6WWL - chains A and K of the 6 polymer chains in the assembly; structure by electron microscopy, 3.10 A resolution.

== Chain A ==
Protein: Tubulin alpha-1B chain
Source organism: Sus scrofa
Reference sequence: Q2XVP4 (TBA1B_PIG); numbering as in UniProt (aligned over 1-451)
Amino-acid sequence (451 residues; each row starts with the number of its first residue):
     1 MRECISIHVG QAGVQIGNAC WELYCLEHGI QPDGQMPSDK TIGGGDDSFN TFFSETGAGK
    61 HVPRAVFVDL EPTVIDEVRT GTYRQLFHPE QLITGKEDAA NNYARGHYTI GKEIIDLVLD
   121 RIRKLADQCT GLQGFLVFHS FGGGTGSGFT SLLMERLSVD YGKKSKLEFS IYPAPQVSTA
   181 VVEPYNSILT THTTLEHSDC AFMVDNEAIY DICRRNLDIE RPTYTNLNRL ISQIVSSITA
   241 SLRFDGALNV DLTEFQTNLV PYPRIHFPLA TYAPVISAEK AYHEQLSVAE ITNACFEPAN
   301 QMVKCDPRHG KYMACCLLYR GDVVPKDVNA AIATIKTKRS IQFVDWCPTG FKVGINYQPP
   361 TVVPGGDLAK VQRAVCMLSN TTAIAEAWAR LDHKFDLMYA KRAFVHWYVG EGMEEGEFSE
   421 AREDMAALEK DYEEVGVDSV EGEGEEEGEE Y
Disordered / not traced: 441-451
Curated features (UniProtKB/Swiss-Prot):
  - motif: Met1 to Cys4 (MREC motif)
  - active site: Glu254
  - binding site (GTP): Gly10, Gln11, Ala12, Gln15, Glu71, Ala99, Ser140, Gly143, Gly144, Thr145, Gly146, Thr179, Glu183, Asn206, Tyr224, Asn228, Leu252
  - binding site (Mg(2+)): Glu71
  - site: Tyr451 (Involved in polymerization)
  - modified residue: Lys40 (N6,N6,N6-trimethyllysine), Ser48 (Phosphoserine), Ser232 (Phosphoserine), Tyr282 (3'-nitrotyrosine), Arg339 (Omega-N-methylarginine), Ser439 (Phosphoserine), Glu443 (5-glutamyl polyglutamate), Glu445 (5-glutamyl polyglutamate), Tyr451 (3'-nitrotyrosine)
  - cross-link (Glycyl lysine isopeptide (Lys-Gly)): Lys326 (interchain with G-Cter in ubiquitin), Lys370 (interchain with G-Cter in ubiquitin)
Ion coordination: Mg2+: Glu71, Asp98 (together with GTP)
Ligand contacts: GTP (guanosine-5'-triphosphate): Gly10, Gln11, Ala12, Gln15, Asp69, Glu71, Asp98, Ala99, Ala100, Asn101, Ser140, Gly142, Gly143, Gly144, Thr145, Gly146, Ile171, Thr179, Glu183, Asn206, Tyr224, Asn228, Ile231

== Chain K ==
Protein: Kinesin-like protein KIF14
Source organism: Mus musculus
Reference sequence: L0N7N1 (KIF14_MOUSE); residue numbers follow UniProt; this construct covers 391-755
Amino-acid sequence (370 residues; numbered -4 to 755; 390 numbers in that range are skipped by the numbering (no residue carries them; nothing is unmodelled there); the number before each row is that of its first residue; numbers below 1 keep their minus sign (Gly-4 is residue -4)):
    -4 GPLGS
   391 NSQVTVAVRV RPFSKREKTE KASQVVFTNG EEITVEHPDM KQVYSFIYDV SFWSFDECHP
   451 GYASQTTVYE TLAAPLLDRA FEGYNTCLFA YGQTGSGKSY TMMGLNEEPG IIPRFCEDLF
   511 AQIAKKQTSE VSYHLEMSFF EVYNEKIHDL LVCKGENGQR KQPLRAREHP VSGPYVEGLS
   571 MNVVSSYSDI QSWLELGNKQ RATAATGMND KSSRSHSVFT LVMTQTKTEV VEGEEHDHRI
   631 TSRINLVDLA GSERCSTAHS SGQRLKEGVS INKSLLTLGK VISALSEQAN GKRVFIPYRE
   691 STLTWLLKES LGGNSKTAMI ATVSPAASNI EETLSTLRYA TQARLIVNIA KVNEDMNAKL
   751 IRELK
Disordered / not traced: -4 to -2
Construct notes: expression tag (-4 to 0)
Curated features (UniProtKB/Swiss-Prot):
  - binding site (ATP): Gly482 to Ser489
Ion coordination: Mg2+: Ser489 (together with AMP-PNP)
Ligand contacts: AMP-PNP (ANP; phosphoaminophosphonic acid-adenylate ester): Arg399, Arg401, Pro402, Ser444, Gln483, Thr484, Gly485, Ser486, Gly487, Lys488, Ser489, Tyr490, Asn599, Lys601, Ser602, Ser603, Leu639, Ala640, Gly641

== How chain A and chain K interact ==
Pairs across the interface (15; chain A residue first):
  Lys401(A) - Lys670(K)
  Arg402(A) - Lys670(K)
  Arg402(A) - Tyr729(K)  hydrogen bond
  Val409(A) - Val659(K)
  Val409(A) - Asn662(K)
  Val409(A) - Lys663(K)
  Gly410(A) - Val659(K)
  Glu414(A) - Arg644(K)  salt bridge
  Glu414(A) - Glu722(K)
  Glu415(A) - Leu666(K)
  Glu415(A) - Tyr729(K)  hydrogen bond
  Glu417(A) - Arg644(K)  salt bridge
  Glu420(A) - Arg644(K)  salt bridge
  Glu420(A) - Glu721(K)
  Glu423(A) - Lys431(K)  salt bridge
Interface residues without a listed pair, chain A (13 interface residues in all): Val405, His406, Gly412, Gly416
Interface residues without a listed pair, chain K (11 interface residues in all): Cys645

== In short ==
13 residues of chain A and 11 residues of chain K are in contact, with 2 hydrogen bonds and 4 salt bridges.
Polar pairs include Glu414(A)-Arg644(K), Glu417(A)-Arg644(K) and Glu420(A)-Arg644(K). Bound to chain A: GTP.
Ligands of chain K: AMP-PNP.
Here chain A is Tubulin alpha-1B chain (Sus scrofa) and chain K is Kinesin-like protein KIF14 (Mus musculus).
Entry 6WWL (KIF14[391-755] dimer two-heads-bound state - AMP-PNP in complex with a microtubule) was determined
by electron microscopy, deposited together with 6WWE, 6WWF, 6WWG, 6WWH, 6WWI, 6WWJ and 13 further entries.
